PDB entry 4CQZ | X-ray diffraction, 2.70 A resolution | chains A and B

Chain A:
Molecule: Hemagglutinin HA1
Source organism: Influenza A virus
Notes: fragment: ha1 of trypsin released ectodomain, residues 17-340
Reference sequence: Q6DQ34 (Q6DQ34_9INFA); residues 1-326 here correspond to UniProt positions 17-342 (UniProt number = residue number + 16)
Amino-acid sequence (326 residues; row label = number of the first residue in the row):
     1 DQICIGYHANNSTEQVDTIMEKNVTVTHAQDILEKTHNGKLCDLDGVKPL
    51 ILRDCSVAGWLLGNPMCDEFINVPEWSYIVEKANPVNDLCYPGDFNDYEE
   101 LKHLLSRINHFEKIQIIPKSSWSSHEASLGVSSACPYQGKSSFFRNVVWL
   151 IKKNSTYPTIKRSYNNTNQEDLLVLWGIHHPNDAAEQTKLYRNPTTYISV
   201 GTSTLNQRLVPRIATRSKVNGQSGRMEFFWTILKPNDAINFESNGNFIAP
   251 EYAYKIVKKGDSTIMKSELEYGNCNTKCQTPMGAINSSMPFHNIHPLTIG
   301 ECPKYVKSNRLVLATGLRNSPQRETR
Unresolved in the structure: 322-326
Cystine bridges: Cys42-Cys274, Cys55-Cys67, Cys90-Cys135, Cys278-Cys302
Glycans and other covalent adducts: N-acetylglucosamine (NAG) linked to Asn23, Asn165
Construct notes: engineered mutation Arg192 (Gln208 in Q6DQ34); conflict Thr325 (Arg341 in Q6DQ34)

Chain B:
Molecule: Hemagglutinin HA2
Source organism: Influenza A virus
Notes: fragment: ha2 of trypsin released ectodomain, residues 347-512
Reference sequence: Q6DQ34 (Q6DQ34_9INFA); residues 1-166 here correspond to UniProt positions 347-512 (UniProt number = residue number + 346)
Amino-acid sequence (166 residues; each row starts with the number of its first residue):
     1 GLFGAIAGFIEGGWQGMVDGWYGYHHSNEQGSGYAADKESTQKAIDGVTN
    51 KVNSIIDKMNTQFEAVGREFNNLERRIENLNKKMEDGFLDVWTYNAELLV
   101 LMENERTLDFHDSNVKNLYDKVRLQLRDNAKELGNGCFEFYHKCDNECME
   151 SVRNGTYDYPQYSEEA
Unresolved in the structure: 163-166
Cystine bridges: Cys144-Cys148
Glycans and other covalent adducts: N-acetylglucosamine (NAG) linked to Asn154
Ligand contacts: MPO (3[N-morpholino]propane sulfonic acid): Glu11, Trp14, His25, Tyr34, Asn135, Cys137

How chain A and chain B interact:
Inter-chain disulfides: Cys4(A)-Cys137(B)
Pairs across the interface - 109 pairs, chain A then chain B:
  Asp1(A) - Ser27(B)
  Asp1(A) - Asn28(B)
  Asp1(A) - Glu139(B)
  Asp1(A) - Phe140(B)  hydrogen bond (backbone-backbone)
  Asp1(A) - Lys143(B)
  Asp1(A) - Cys144(B)  hydrogen bond (side chain-backbone)
  Gln2(A) - His26(B)
  Gln2(A) - Ser27(B)  hydrogen bond (backbone-backbone)
  Gln2(A) - Leu133(B)
  Gln2(A) - Cys137(B)
  Gln2(A) - Phe138(B)
  Gln2(A) - Glu139(B)
  Gln2(A) - Phe140(B)
  Gln2(A) - Met149(B)
  Ile3(A) - His25(B)
  Ile3(A) - Cys137(B)
  Ile3(A) - Phe138(B)  hydrogen bond (backbone-backbone)
  Ile3(A) - Phe140(B)  hydrophobic
  Ile3(A) - Val152(B)  hydrophobic
  Cys4(A) - Trp14(B)
  Cys4(A) - Gly23(B)
  Cys4(A) - Tyr24(B)
  Cys4(A) - His25(B)  hydrogen bond (backbone-backbone)
  Cys4(A) - Gly136(B)
  Cys4(A) - Cys137(B)  disulfide
  Ile5(A) - Ile10(B)
  Ile5(A) - Trp14(B)
  Ile5(A) - Gly23(B)
  Ile5(A) - Tyr24(B)  hydrophobic
  Ile5(A) - Tyr119(B)  hydrophobic
  Ile5(A) - Val122(B)  hydrophobic
  Ile5(A) - Gly136(B)  hydrogen bond (backbone-backbone)
  Gly6(A) - Trp14(B)
  Gly6(A) - Met17(B)
  Gly6(A) - Tyr22(B)
  Gly6(A) - Gly23(B)  hydrogen bond (backbone-backbone)
  Tyr7(A) - Ile6(B)  hydrophobic
  Tyr7(A) - Ala7(B)  hydrogen bond (side chain-backbone)
  Tyr7(A) - Ile10(B)  hydrogen bond (side chain-backbone)
  Tyr7(A) - Glu11(B)
  Tyr7(A) - Gly12(B)
  Tyr7(A) - Gly13(B)  hydrogen bond (side chain-backbone)
  Tyr7(A) - Trp14(B)  hydrogen bond (backbone-backbone)
  Tyr7(A) - Met17(B)
  Tyr7(A) - Trp21(B)
  His8(A) - Trp14(B)
  His8(A) - Met17(B)  hydrogen bond (side chain-backbone)
  His8(A) - Gly20(B)
  His8(A) - Trp21(B)  hydrogen bond (backbone-backbone)
  Ala9(A) - Gly13(B)
  Ala9(A) - Trp14(B)  hydrogen bond (backbone-backbone)
  Ala9(A) - Gln15(B)
  Asn10(A) - Gln15(B)  hydrogen bond (backbone-side chain)
  Asn11(A) - Gln15(B)
  Val16(A) - Asn104(B)
  Asp17(A) - Leu101(B)
  Asp17(A) - Asn104(B)  hydrogen bond (backbone-side chain)
  Thr18(A) - Leu101(B)
  Thr18(A) - Glu105(B)
  Ile19(A) - Leu101(B)  hydrophobic
  Ile19(A) - Glu105(B)
  Met20(A) - Glu105(B)  hydrogen bond (backbone-side chain)
  Val26(A) - Leu108(B)  hydrophobic
  Thr27(A) - Trp21(B)
  His28(A) - Trp21(B)  hydrogen bond
  Gln30(A) - Val52(B)
  Glu81(A) - Glu69(B)
  Glu99(A) - Glu69(B)
  Glu99(A) - Phe70(B)
  Glu99(A) - Asn71(B)
  Lys102(A) - Glu69(B)  salt bridge
  Lys266(A) - Glu69(B)
  Pro290(A) - Ile56(B)  hydrophobic
  Phe291(A) - Met59(B)  hydrophobic
  Phe291(A) - Gln62(B)
  Pro296(A) - Leu89(B)  hydrophobic
  Leu297(A) - Ala65(B)  hydrophobic
  Leu297(A) - Val66(B)
  Leu297(A) - Gly67(B)
  Lys304(A) - Met59(B)
  Lys304(A) - Asn60(B)  hydrogen bond (side chain-backbone)
  Lys304(A) - Gln62(B)
  Lys304(A) - Glu64(B)  salt bridge
  Tyr305(A) - Gln62(B)  hydrogen bond (backbone-side chain)
  Tyr305(A) - Leu89(B)  hydrophobic
  Val306(A) - Gln62(B)
  Val306(A) - Thr93(B)
  Lys307(A) - Asp86(B)  salt bridge
  Lys307(A) - Asp90(B)  salt bridge
  Lys307(A) - Thr93(B)  hydrogen bond (backbone-side chain)
  Ser308(A) - Thr93(B)
  Ser308(A) - Glu97(B)  hydrogen bond
  Leu311(A) - Glu97(B)
  Val312(A) - Val100(B)
  Val312(A) - Asn104(B)  hydrogen bond (backbone-side chain)
  Leu313(A) - Ile55(B)  hydrophobic
  Leu313(A) - Asn104(B)
  Ala314(A) - Asn104(B)  hydrogen bond (backbone-side chain)
  Ala314(A) - Thr107(B)
  Thr315(A) - Trp21(B)
  Thr315(A) - Val48(B)
  Thr315(A) - His111(B)  hydrogen bond (backbone-side chain)
  Gly316(A) - Trp21(B)
  Gly316(A) - Leu108(B)
  Gly316(A) - His111(B)  hydrogen bond (backbone-side chain)
  Leu317(A) - Tyr22(B)  hydrophobic
  Leu317(A) - His111(B)
  Ser320(A) - Gly12(B)
  Ser320(A) - Gly13(B)  hydrogen bond (side chain-backbone)
Other interface residues (no listed pair), chain A (46 interface residues in all): Lys22, Val24, Ile32, Ile264, Arg318
Other interface residues (no listed pair), chain B (67 interface residues in all): Val18, Glu29, Glu85, Trp92, Ala96, Leu98, Met102, Val115, Leu118, Leu126, Arg153

Summary:
The interface between chain A and chain B involves 46 residues on one side and 67 on the other; the contacts
include 1 disulfide bond, 27 hydrogen bonds and 4 salt bridges. Polar pairs include Lys102(A)-Glu69(B),
Lys304(A)-Glu64(B) and Lys307(A)-Asp86(B).
Chain A is Hemagglutinin HA1 and chain B is Hemagglutinin HA2, both from Influenza A virus; the structure,
Crystal Structure of H5 (VN1194) Gln196Arg Mutant Haemagglutinin, was determined by X-ray diffraction together
with 4CQP, 4CQQ, 4CQR, 4CQS, 4CQU, 4CQV and 5 further entries from the same study.
